PDB entry 8RHV | X-ray diffraction, 1.70 A resolution | chains C and D of the 4 polymer chains in the assembly

# Chain C (and D)
Protein: Pteridine reductase
Source organism: Trypanosoma brucei brucei
Notes: chain D of this document is another copy of the same molecule, construct and numbering; everything in this record applies to it too
UniProtKB: O76290 (O76290_TRYBB); numbering as in UniProt (aligned over 1-268)
Chain sequence (289 residues; each row starts with the number of its first residue; numbers below 1 keep their minus sign (Met-20 is residue -20)):
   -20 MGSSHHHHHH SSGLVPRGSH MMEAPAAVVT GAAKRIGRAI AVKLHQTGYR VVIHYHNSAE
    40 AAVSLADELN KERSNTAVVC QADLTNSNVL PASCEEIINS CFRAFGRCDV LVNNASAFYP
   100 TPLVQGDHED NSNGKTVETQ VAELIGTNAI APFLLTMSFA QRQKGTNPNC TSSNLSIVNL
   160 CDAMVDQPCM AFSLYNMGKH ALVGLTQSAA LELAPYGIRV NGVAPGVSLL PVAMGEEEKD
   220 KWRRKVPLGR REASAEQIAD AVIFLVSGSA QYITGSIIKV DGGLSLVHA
Not modelled in the structure: -20 to 1, 104-113, 143-151 (chain D: -20 to 1, 104-112, 143-151)
Sequence notes: initiating methionine (-20); expression tag (-19 to 0)
Ligand contacts: NADPH (NDP; NADPH dihydro-nicotinamide-adenine-dinucleotide phosphate): Gly10, Lys13, Arg14, Ile15, His33, Tyr34, His35, Asn36, Ser37, Ala61, Asp62, Leu63, Thr64, Asn93, Ala94, Ser95, Ala96, Thr126, Leu159, Cys160, Asp161, Tyr174, Lys178, Pro204, Gly205, Val206, Ser207, Leu208

# How chain C and chain D interact
Residue-residue contacts - 54 pairs, chain C then chain D:
  Gln186(C) - Leu265(D)
  Ala189(C) - Leu265(D)  hydrophobic
  Leu190(C) - Val266(D)  hydrophobic
  Ala193(C) - Pro226(D)
  Ala193(C) - Leu227(D)
  Arg198(C) - Leu227(D)
  Val206(C) - Tyr251(D)
  Val225(C) - Tyr251(D)
  Pro226(C) - Ala193(D)
  Leu227(C) - Ala193(D)
  Leu227(C) - Arg198(D)
  Leu227(C) - Gln250(D)
  Leu227(C) - Tyr251(D)
  Arg230(C) - Tyr251(D)  hydrogen bond (backbone-side chain)
  Glu231(C) - Tyr251(D)
  Ala232(C) - Tyr251(D)  hydrogen bond (backbone-side chain)
  Gln236(C) - Tyr251(D)
  Asp239(C) - Ser248(D)
  Phe243(C) - Phe243(D)  hydrophobic
  Ser248(C) - Asp239(D)
  Gln250(C) - Leu227(D)
  Gln250(C) - Gln236(D)  hydrogen bond
  Tyr251(C) - Val206(D)
  Tyr251(C) - Val225(D)
  Tyr251(C) - Leu227(D)
  Tyr251(C) - Arg230(D)  hydrogen bond (side chain-backbone)
  Tyr251(C) - Glu231(D)
  Tyr251(C) - Ala232(D)  hydrogen bond (side chain-backbone)
  Tyr251(C) - Gln236(D)
  Tyr251(C) - Val259(D)
  Tyr251(C) - Asp260(D)
  Tyr251(C) - Gly261(D)  hydrogen bond (backbone-backbone)
  Ile252(C) - Lys258(D)
  Ile252(C) - Val259(D)  hydrophobic
  Thr253(C) - Asp260(D)
  Thr253(C) - Gly261(D)
  Thr253(C) - Gly262(D)
  Gly254(C) - Lys258(D)  hydrogen bond (backbone-side chain)
  Gly254(C) - Leu265(D)
  Ser255(C) - Lys258(D)  hydrogen bond (side chain-backbone)
  Ile257(C) - Ile257(D)  hydrophobic
  Lys258(C) - Ile252(D)
  Lys258(C) - Gly254(D)  hydrogen bond (side chain-backbone)
  Lys258(C) - Ser255(D)  hydrogen bond (backbone-side chain)
  Val259(C) - Tyr251(D)
  Val259(C) - Ile252(D)  hydrophobic
  Asp260(C) - Tyr251(D)
  Asp260(C) - Thr253(D)
  Gly261(C) - Tyr251(D)  hydrogen bond (backbone-backbone)
  Gly261(C) - Thr253(D)
  Gly262(C) - Thr253(D)
  Leu265(C) - Gln186(D)
  Leu265(C) - Ala189(D)  hydrophobic
  Val266(C) - Leu190(D)  hydrophobic
Interface residues without a listed pair, chain C (33 interface residues in all): Pro194, Gly196, Ala240
Interface residues without a listed pair, chain D (32 interface residues in all): Pro194, Ala240

# Summary
33 residues of chain C and 32 residues of chain D are in contact, with 11 hydrogen bonds. Polar contacts
include Arg230(C)-Tyr251(D), Ala232(C)-Tyr251(D) and Gln250(C)-Gln236(D). Ligands of chain C: NADPH.
Both chains are Pteridine reductase (Trypanosoma brucei brucei). Entry 8RHV (Crystal Structure of Trypanosoma
brucei PTR1 in complex with the cofactor and inhibitor P30) was determined by X-ray diffraction (same
publication as 8RHT, 8RHU, 8RHW, 8RHX and 8RHY).
